Entry 2SEB (X-ray diffraction, 2.50 A resolution); this record covers chains B and E of the 4 polymer chains in the assembly.

[Chain B]
Protein: HLA class II histocompatibility antigen
From: Homo sapiens
Notes: fragment: extracellular domain
UniProt: P13760 (2B14_HUMAN); residues 1-192 here correspond to UniProt positions 30-221 (UniProt number = residue number + 29)
Amino-acid sequence (192 residues; each row starts with the number of its first residue):
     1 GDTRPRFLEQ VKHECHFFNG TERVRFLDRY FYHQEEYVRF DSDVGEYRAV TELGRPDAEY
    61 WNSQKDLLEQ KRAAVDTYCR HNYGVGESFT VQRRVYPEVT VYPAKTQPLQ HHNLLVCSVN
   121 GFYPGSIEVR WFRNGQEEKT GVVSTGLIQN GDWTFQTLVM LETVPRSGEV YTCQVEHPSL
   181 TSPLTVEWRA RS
Unresolved in the structure: 1, 105-112, 165-168, 191-192
Disulfide bonds: C15-C79, C117-C173
From the paper describing this entry:
  - conformationally variable residues (helix shift): K65 to A74

[Chain E]
Protein: Peptide from collagen II
From: Homo sapiens
UniProt: P02458 (CO2A1_HUMAN); numbering as in UniProt (aligned over 1169-1178)
Amino-acid sequence (12 residues; row label = number of the first residue in the row):
  1168 AYMRADAAAG GA
Differences from the reference sequence: conflict A1174 (Gln in P02458)

[Chain B / chain E interface]
Residue-residue contacts (23):
  H13(B) with D1173(E), salt bridge; A1174(E), hydrogen bond (side chain-backbone)
  F26(B) with D1173(E)
  Y30(B) with A1175(E); A1176(E), hydrogen bond (side chain-backbone)
  Y47(B) with A1176(E)
  D57(B) with A1179(E)
  Y60(B) with G1177(E); A1179(E), hydrophobic
  W61(B) with A1176(E); G1177(E), hydrogen bond (side chain-backbone); G1178(E)
  K71(B) with D1173(E), salt bridge; A1174(E), hydrogen bond (side chain-backbone)
  T77(B) with R1171(E), hydrogen bond (backbone-side chain)
  Y78(B) with R1171(E); D1173(E)
  H81(B) with Y1169(E), hydrogen bond (side chain-backbone); R1171(E), hydrogen bond
  N82(B) with M1170(E); R1171(E), hydrogen bond (side chain-backbone)
  V85(B) with A1168(E), hydrophobic; Y1169(E)
Also at the interface, not in a pair above, chain B (17 interface residues in all): D28, L67, G86, F89
Also at the interface, not in a pair above, chain E (12 interface residues in all): A1172
Interface features reported in the paper:
  - residue pairs: T77(B)-R1171(E) (hydrogen bond)

[Overview]
The interface between chain B and chain E involves 17 residues on one side and 12 on the other, with 8
hydrogen bonds and 2 salt bridges. Among the polar pairs are H13(B)-D1173(E), K71(B)-D1173(E) and
H13(B)-A1174(E). The paper describes a hydrogen bond between T77(B) and R1171(E). From the paper:
conformational variability at K65(B).
Here chain B is HLA class II histocompatibility antigen and chain E is Peptide from collagen II, both from
Homo sapiens. Entry 2SEB (X-ray crystal structure of HLA-DR4 complexed with a peptide from human collagen II)
was determined by X-ray diffraction.
